Entry 5J2Y (X-ray diffraction, 2.40 A resolution); this record covers chains A and F of the 3 polymer chains in the assembly.

# Chain A
Molecule: Regulatory protein
Source organism: Pseudomonas aeruginosa
UniProtKB: Q9X7H4 (Q9X7H4_PSEAI); residue numbers follow UniProt; this construct covers 1-80
Amino-acid sequence (80 residues; each row starts with the number of its first residue):
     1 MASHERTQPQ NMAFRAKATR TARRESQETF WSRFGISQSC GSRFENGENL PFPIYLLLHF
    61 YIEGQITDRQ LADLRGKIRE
Not modelled in the structure: 1-6, 77-80
Modified positions: Mse1 (selenomethionine); Mse12 (selenomethionine; parent Met)
From the paper describing this entry:
  - contacts within the chain: Gln27-Gln38 (hydrogen bond), Phe60-Ile66 (hydrophobic contact)
  - self-association interface (contacts with another copy of this molecule); pairs are residue here / residue on that copy: Tyr55-Leu74 (hydrophobic contact), Leu56-Leu71 (hydrophobic contact), Phe60-Leu71 (hydrophobic contact), Gln65-Gln65 (hydrogen bond), Gln65-Gln70 (hydrogen bond), Leu74-Leu56 (hydrophobic contact)
  - binding site for the 26-nt DNA strand (chain F): Arg20, Gln27, Glu28, Ser37 to Asn46
  - specificity-determining residues: Gln38, Arg43
  - binding site for the 26-nt DNA strand: Gly35, Ser37
  - mutagenesis - R20A: decreased expression

# Chain F
Molecule: 26-nt DNA strand
Sequence (26 nucleotides; each row starts with the number of its first residue):
     1 AAAAATTATG AAATTTGCAT AAATTC

# How chain A and chain F interact
Pairs across the interface (12; chain A residue first):
  Arg20(A) with DT7(F), salt bridge to the phosphate
  Ser26(A) with DT7(F), phosphate contact
  Gln27(A) with DT7(F), hydrogen bond to the phosphate; DA8(F), hydrogen bond to the phosphate
  Gln38(A) with DT7(F), base contact; DA8(F), hydrogen bond to the base
  Ser39(A) with DT9(F), hydrogen bond to the base
  Ser42(A) with DA8(F), hydrogen bond to the phosphate
  Arg43(A) with DT9(F), sugar contact; DG10(F), hydrogen bond to the base; DA11(F), base contact
  Asn46(A) with DA8(F), hydrogen bond to the phosphate
Also at the interface, not in a pair above, chain F (6 interface residues in all): DT6

# Overview
Chain A and chain F form an interface of 8 and 6 residues respectively, with 7 hydrogen bonds and 1 salt
bridge. Polar pairs include Gln38(A)-DA8(F), Ser39(A)-DT9(F) and Arg43(A)-DG10(F). From the paper: a binding
site for the 26-nt DNA strand (chain F) at Arg20(A), Gln27(A) and Glu28(A) among others; R20A of chain A
reduces expression.
Chain A is Regulatory protein (Pseudomonas aeruginosa) and chain F is a 26-nt DNA strand; the structure,
Molecular insight into the regulatory mechanism of the quorum-sensing repressor RsaL in Pseudomonas
aeruginosa, was determined by X-ray diffraction.
